5WKU - chains A and C of the 3 polymer chains in the assembly; structure by X-ray diffraction, 2.95 A resolution.

[Chain A (and C)]
Name: Acid-sensing ion channel 1
From: Gallus gallus
Notes: chain C of this document is another copy of the same molecule, construct and numbering; everything in this record applies to it too
UniProtKB: Q1XA76 (ASIC1_CHICK); numbering as in UniProt (aligned over 25-463)
Amino-acid sequence (439 residues; numbered 25 to 463; the number before each row is that of its first residue):
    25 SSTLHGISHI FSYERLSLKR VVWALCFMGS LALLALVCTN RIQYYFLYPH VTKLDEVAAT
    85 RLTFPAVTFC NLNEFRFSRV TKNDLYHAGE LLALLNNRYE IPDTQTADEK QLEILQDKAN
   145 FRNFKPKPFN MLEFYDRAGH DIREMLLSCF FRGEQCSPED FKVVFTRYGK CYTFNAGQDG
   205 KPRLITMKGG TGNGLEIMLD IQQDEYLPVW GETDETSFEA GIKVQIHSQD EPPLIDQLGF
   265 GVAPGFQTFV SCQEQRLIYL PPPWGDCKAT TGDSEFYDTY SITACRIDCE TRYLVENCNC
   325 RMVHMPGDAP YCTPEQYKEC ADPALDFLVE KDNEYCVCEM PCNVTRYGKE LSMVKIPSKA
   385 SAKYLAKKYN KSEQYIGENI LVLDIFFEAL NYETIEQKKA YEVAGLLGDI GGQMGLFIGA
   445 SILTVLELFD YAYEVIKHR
Unresolved in the structure: 25-41, 459-463 (chain C: 25-41, 149-152, 460-463)
Disulfide bonds: Cys-94/Cys-195, Cys-173/Cys-180, Cys-291/Cys-366, Cys-309/Cys-362, Cys-313/Cys-360, Cys-322/Cys-344, Cys-324/Cys-336
Glycans and other covalent adducts: N-acetylglucosamine (NAG) linked to Asn-394
Curated features (UniProtKB/Swiss-Prot):
  - motif: Gly-443 to Ser-445 (GAS motif)
  - site: Glu-80 (Involved in channel desensitization), Asp-356 (Involved in proton-dependent gating)
  - glycosylation (N-linked (GlcNAc...) asparagine): Asn-367, Asn-394
  - mutagenesis: Glu-80 (E80A: Strongly increases speed of desensitization), Asp-346 (D346N: Loss of pH-gated channel activity), Asp-350 (D350N: Loss of pH-gated channel activity)
What the authors report for this chain:
  - conformationally variable residues (helix shift, side-chain flip): Gly-235, Asp-238, Leu-414, Asn-415, Asp-433
  - contacts within the chain: Arg-191/Glu-314, Glu-314/His-328

[Interface between chain A and chain C]
Contacting residue pairs (88; chain A residue first):
  Trp-47(A) / Leu-447(C)  hydrophobic
  Trp-47(A) / Glu-451(C)
  Cys-50(A) / Leu-450(C)  hydrophobic
  Val-61(A) / Ala-428(C)  hydrophobic
  Val-61(A) / Leu-431(C)  hydrophobic
  Asn-64(A) / Ala-428(C)
  Arg-65(A) / Glu-426(C)  salt bridge
  Arg-65(A) / Ala-428(C)
  Arg-65(A) / Gly-429(C)
  His-74(A) / Lys-77(C)
  Val-75(A) / Val-75(C)  hydrophobic
  Val-75(A) / Thr-76(C)
  Thr-76(A) / Thr-76(C)  hydrogen bond (backbone-backbone)
  Thr-76(A) / Lys-77(C)
  Thr-76(A) / Leu-78(C)  hydrogen bond (side chain-backbone)
  Leu-78(A) / Leu-78(C)  hydrophobic
  Leu-96(A) / Val-378(C)  hydrophobic
  Thr-130(A) / Lys-387(C)
  Thr-130(A) / Lys-391(C)
  Asp-132(A) / Lys-387(C)
  Tyr-192(A) / Thr-215(C)
  Gln-227(A) / Ser-382(C)
  Gln-227(A) / Lys-383(C)  hydrogen bond (side chain-backbone)
  Asp-228(A) / Lys-383(C)  salt bridge
  Tyr-230(A) / Ala-384(C)  hydrophobic
  Leu-231(A) / Ala-384(C)
  Val-233(A) / Ala-384(C)  hydrogen bond (backbone-backbone)
  Val-233(A) / Tyr-388(C)
  Trp-234(A) / Tyr-388(C)
  Glu-236(A) / Tyr-388(C)  hydrogen bond (backbone-side chain)
  Phe-242(A) / Lys-379(C)
  Phe-242(A) / Ile-380(C)
  Phe-242(A) / Pro-381(C)
  Phe-242(A) / Ser-382(C)  hydrogen bond (backbone-backbone)
  Phe-242(A) / Ser-385(C)
  Phe-242(A) / Leu-389(C)  hydrophobic
  Glu-243(A) / Gln-271(C)
  Glu-243(A) / Val-378(C)
  Glu-243(A) / Lys-379(C)
  Glu-243(A) / Ser-382(C)
  Ala-244(A) / Val-378(C)
  Ala-244(A) / Lys-379(C)  hydrogen bond (backbone-backbone)
  Ala-244(A) / Ser-382(C)
  Ile-246(A) / Val-378(C)
  Lys-247(A) / Phe-273(C)
  Asp-260(A) / Thr-215(C)
  Gln-261(A) / Gly-213(C)
  Gln-261(A) / Gly-214(C)
  Gln-261(A) / Glu-412(C)
  Leu-262(A) / Glu-412(C)
  Phe-264(A) / Ser-376(C)
  Gly-265(A) / Ser-376(C)  hydrogen bond (backbone-side chain)
  Gly-265(A) / Met-377(C)
  Gly-265(A) / Val-378(C)
  Val-266(A) / Met-377(C)  hydrogen bond (backbone-backbone)
  Ala-267(A) / Met-377(C)  hydrogen bond (backbone-backbone)
  Ala-267(A) / Val-378(C)  hydrophobic
  Ala-267(A) / Lys-379(C)
  Pro-268(A) / Lys-379(C)
  Phe-270(A) / Phe-270(C)  hydrophobic
  Tyr-283(A) / Glu-80(C)  hydrogen bond
  Glu-354(A) / Met-211(C)
  Asn-357(A) / Met-211(C)
  Met-364(A) / Glu-80(C)
  Lys-373(A) / Glu-374(C)  salt bridge
  Leu-375(A) / Leu-375(C)
  Leu-375(A) / Ser-376(C)
  Met-377(A) / Met-377(C)  hydrophobic
  Glu-402(A) / Lys-383(C)
  Ile-419(A) / Leu-78(C)  hydrophobic
  Gln-421(A) / Leu-78(C)  hydrogen bond (side chain-backbone)
  Gln-421(A) / Asp-79(C)  hydrogen bond
  Asp-433(A) / Gly-429(C)
  Asp-433(A) / Gly-432(C)
  Asp-433(A) / Asp-433(C)
  Gly-436(A) / Gly-432(C)
  Gly-436(A) / Gly-435(C)
  Gly-436(A) / Gly-436(C)
  Gln-437(A) / Ala-428(C)
  Gln-437(A) / Gly-432(C)
  Gly-439(A) / Ser-445(C)  hydrogen bond (backbone-side chain)
  Leu-440(A) / Leu-431(C)
  Leu-440(A) / Gly-435(C)
  Leu-440(A) / Ser-445(C)
  Leu-440(A) / Ile-446(C)  hydrogen bond (backbone-backbone)
  Phe-441(A) / Ile-446(C)
  Phe-441(A) / Leu-447(C)
  Gly-443(A) / Ser-445(C)
Other interface residues (no listed pair), chain A (60 interface residues in all): Phe-51, Ser-54, Tyr-68, Pro-232, Gly-235, Ser-241, Val-353, Gly-432, Ile-442
Other interface residues (no listed pair), chain C (49 interface residues in all): Thr-84, Met-222, Lys-392, Ile-434, Met-438, Ala-444
From the paper, about this interface:
  - pairs named by the authors: Asn-357(A)/Met-211(C)

[Summary]
Chain A and chain C form an interface of 60 and 49 residues respectively; the contacts include 15 hydrogen
bonds and 3 salt bridges. Polar pairs include Arg-65(A)/Glu-426(C), Asp-228(A)/Lys-383(C) and
Lys-373(A)/Glu-374(C). The paper describes a contact between Asn-357(A) and Met-211(C). From the paper:
conformational variability at Gly-235(A), Asp-238(A) and Leu-414(A) among others; contacts within the chain
involving Arg-191(A), Glu-314(A) and His-328(A).
Chain A and chain C are both Acid-sensing ion channel 1 (Gallus gallus); the structure, Structure of an acid
sensing ion channel in a resting state with barium, was determined by X-ray diffraction (same publication as
6AVE and 5WKV).
